7WPQ - chains C and D of the 8 polymer chains in the assembly; structure by electron microscopy, 3.27 A resolution.

== Chain C (and D) ==
Name: von Willebrand factor
From: Homo sapiens
Notes: fragment: D'D3 domain; chain D of this document is another copy of the same molecule, construct and numbering; everything in this record applies to it too
UniProtKB: P04275 (VWF_HUMAN); residue numbers follow UniProt; this construct covers 764-1241
Amino-acid sequence (490 residues; each row starts with the number of its first residue):
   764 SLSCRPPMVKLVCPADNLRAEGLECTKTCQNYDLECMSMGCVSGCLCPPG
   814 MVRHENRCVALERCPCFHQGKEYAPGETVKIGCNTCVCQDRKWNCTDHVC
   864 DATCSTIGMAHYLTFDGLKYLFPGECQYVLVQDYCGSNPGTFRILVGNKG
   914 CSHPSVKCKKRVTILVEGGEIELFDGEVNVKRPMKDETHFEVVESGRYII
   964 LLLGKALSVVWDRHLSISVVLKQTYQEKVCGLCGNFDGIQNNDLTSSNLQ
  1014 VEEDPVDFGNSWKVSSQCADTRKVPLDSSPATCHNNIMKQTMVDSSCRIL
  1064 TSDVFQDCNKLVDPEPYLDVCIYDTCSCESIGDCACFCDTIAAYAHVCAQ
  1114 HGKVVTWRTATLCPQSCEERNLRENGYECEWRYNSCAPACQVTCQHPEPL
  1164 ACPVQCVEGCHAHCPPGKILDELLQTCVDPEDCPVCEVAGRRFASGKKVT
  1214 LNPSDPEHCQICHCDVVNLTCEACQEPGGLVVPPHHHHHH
Unresolved in the structure: 1242-1253
Construct notes: expression tag (1242-1253)
Disulfides: Cys-767/Cys-808, Cys-776/Cys-804, Cys-788/Cys-799, Cys-792/Cys-827, Cys-810/Cys-821, Cys-829/Cys-851, Cys-846/Cys-863, Cys-849/Cys-858, Cys-867/Cys-996, Cys-889/Cys-1031, Cys-898/Cys-993, Cys-914/Cys-921, Cys-1046/Cys-1089, Cys-1060/Cys-1084, Cys-1071/Cys-1111, Cys-1091/Cys-1099, Cys-1101/Cys-1126, Cys-1130/Cys-1173, Cys-1149/Cys-1169, Cys-1153/Cys-1165, Cys-1157/Cys-1196, Cys-1177/Cys-1190, Cys-1199/Cys-1227, Cys-1222/Cys-1237, Cys-1225/Cys-1234
Glycans and other covalent adducts: N-acetylglucosamine (NAG) linked to Asn-857, Asn-1147, Asn-1231
Metal / ion sites: Ca2+: Asp-879, Asn-998, Asp-1000, Ile-1002, Asn-1005, Asp-1006

== Interface between chain C and chain D ==
Disulfides between the chains: Cys-1097(C)/Cys-1097(D), Cys-1142(C)/Cys-1142(D)
Contacting residue pairs (36; chain C residue first):
  Lys-1052(C) with Glu-1092(D), salt bridge
  Met-1055(C) with Ile-1094(D)
  Val-1056(C) with Ile-1094(D)
  Ser-1059(C) with Ile-1094(D)
  Thr-1088(C) with Ile-1094(D)
  Glu-1092(C) with Lys-1052(D), salt bridge
  Ser-1093(C) with Ser-1093(D), hydrogen bond (backbone-side chain); Ile-1094(D)
  Ile-1094(C) with Met-1055(D); Val-1056(D); Ser-1059(D); Thr-1088(D); Ser-1093(D); Cys-1097(D); Phe-1100(D)
  Gly-1095(C) with Cys-1097(D); Phe-1100(D)
  Asp-1096(C) with Cys-1097(D); Thr-1124(D)
  Cys-1097(C) with Ile-1094(D); Gly-1095(D); Asp-1096(D); Cys-1097(D), disulfide
  Phe-1100(C) with Ile-1094(D); Gly-1095(D)
  Thr-1124(C) with Asp-1096(D)
  Ser-1129(C) with Ser-1129(D)
  Cys-1130(C) with Glu-1131(D)
  Glu-1131(C) with Cys-1130(D); Tyr-1146(D), hydrogen bond (side chain-backbone)
  Tyr-1140(C) with Cys-1142(D), hydrophobic; Arg-1145(D)
  Cys-1142(C) with Tyr-1140(D), hydrophobic; Cys-1142(D), disulfide
  Arg-1145(C) with Tyr-1140(D)
  Tyr-1146(C) with Glu-1131(D), hydrogen bond (backbone-side chain)
Interface residues without a listed pair, chain C (30 interface residues in all): Val-919, Thr-1045, Asn-1049, Thr-1122, Ala-1123, Leu-1125, Pro-1127, Gln-1128, Glu-1132, Trp-1144
Interface residues without a listed pair, chain D (30 interface residues in all): Val-919, Thr-1045, Asn-1049, Thr-1122, Ala-1123, Leu-1125, Pro-1127, Gln-1128, Glu-1132, Trp-1144

== Overview ==
Chain C and chain D each contribute 30 residues to their interface, with 2 disulfide bonds, 3 hydrogen bonds
and 2 salt bridges. Among the polar pairs are Lys-1052(C)/Glu-1092(D), Ser-1093(C)/Ser-1093(D) and
Glu-1131(C)/Tyr-1146(D). N-acetylglucosamine is covalently linked to Asn-857(C), Asn-1147(C) and Asn-1231(C).
Chain C and chain D are both von Willebrand factor (Homo sapiens); the structure, Cryo-EM structure of VWF
D'D3 dimer complexed with D1D2 at 3.27 angstron resolution (2 units), was determined by electron microscopy
together with 7WPP, 7WPR, 7WPS and 7WQT from the same study.
